3HM6 - chains X and C; structure by X-ray diffraction, 2.40 A resolution.

Chain X:
Name: Plexin-B1
Source organism: Homo sapiens
Notes: fragment: Cytoplasmic domain
Reference sequence: O43157 (PLXB1_HUMAN); residue numbers follow UniProt; this construct covers 1511-2135
Sequence (644 residues; each row starts with the number of its first residue):
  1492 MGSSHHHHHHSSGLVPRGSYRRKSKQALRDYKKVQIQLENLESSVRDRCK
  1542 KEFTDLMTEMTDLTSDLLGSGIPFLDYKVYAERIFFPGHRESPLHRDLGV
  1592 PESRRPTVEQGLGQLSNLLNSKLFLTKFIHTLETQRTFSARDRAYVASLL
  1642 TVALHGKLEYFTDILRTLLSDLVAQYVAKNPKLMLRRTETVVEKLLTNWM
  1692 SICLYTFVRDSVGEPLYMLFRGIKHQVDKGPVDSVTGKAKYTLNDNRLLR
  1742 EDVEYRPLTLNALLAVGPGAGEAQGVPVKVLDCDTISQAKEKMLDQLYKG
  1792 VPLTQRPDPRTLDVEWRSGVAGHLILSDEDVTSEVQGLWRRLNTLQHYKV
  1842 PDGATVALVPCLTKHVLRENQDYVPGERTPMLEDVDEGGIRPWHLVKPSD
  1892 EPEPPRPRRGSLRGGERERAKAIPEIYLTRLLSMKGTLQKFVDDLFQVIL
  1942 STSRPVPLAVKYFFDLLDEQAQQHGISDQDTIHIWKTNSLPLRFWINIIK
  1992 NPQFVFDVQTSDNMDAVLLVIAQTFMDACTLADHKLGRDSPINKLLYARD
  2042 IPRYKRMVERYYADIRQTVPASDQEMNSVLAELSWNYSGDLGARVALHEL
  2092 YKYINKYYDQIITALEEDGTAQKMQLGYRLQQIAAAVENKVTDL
Not modelled in the structure: 1492-1562, 1581-1582, 1757-1763, 1853-1878, 1891-1913, 2025-2030, 2130-2135
Construct notes: initiating methionine (1492); expression tag (1493-1510); engineered mutation Thr-1625 (Ser in O43157)
UniProt features mapped onto this chain:
  - site: Leu-1815 (Important for interaction with RAC1 and RND1)
Reported in the primary citation:
  - catalytic residues: Arg-1677, Arg-1984 (citing earlier work)
  - contacts within the chain: Arg-1832/Trp-1884, Arg-1832/His-1885 (hydrogen bond)
  - mutagenesis - W1830S: unchanged signaling in response to Sema4D
  - mutagenesis - W1884S/H1885S: abolished signaling in response to Sema4D
  - mutagenesis - W1884S/H1885S: unchanged expression

Chain C:
Name: Unknown peptide
Source organism: Homo sapiens
Sequence (27 residues; numbered 1007 to 1033; the number before each row is that of its first residue; X marks 27 residues of unknown identity (built as UNK)):
  1007 XXXXXXXXXXXXXXXXXXXXXXXXXXX

Interface between chain X and chain C:
Interface residues of chain X (facing chain C), 8 residues: Gln-1717, Lys-1720, Thr-1920, Leu-1923, Ser-1924, Gly-1927, Thr-1928, Arg-2040

In short:
No residue of chain X is in contact with chain C. The paper reports catalytic residues Arg-1677(X) and
Arg-1984(X); W1884S/H1885S of chain X abolish signaling in response to Sema4D.
Here chain X is Plexin-B1 and chain C is Unknown peptide, both from Homo sapiens. Entry 3HM6 (Crystal
structure of the cytoplasmic domain of human plexin B1) was determined by X-ray diffraction.
